1UIN - chains A and B; structure by X-ray diffraction, 2.25 A resolution.

[Chain A (and B)]
Name: Threonine Synthase
Source organism: Thermus thermophilus
Notes: EC 4.2.3.1; chain B of this document is another copy of the same molecule, construct and numbering; everything in this record applies to it too
UniProt: P83823 (P83823_THETH); residues 1-351 here = UniProt positions 1-351
Amino-acid sequence (351 residues; each row starts with the number of its first residue):
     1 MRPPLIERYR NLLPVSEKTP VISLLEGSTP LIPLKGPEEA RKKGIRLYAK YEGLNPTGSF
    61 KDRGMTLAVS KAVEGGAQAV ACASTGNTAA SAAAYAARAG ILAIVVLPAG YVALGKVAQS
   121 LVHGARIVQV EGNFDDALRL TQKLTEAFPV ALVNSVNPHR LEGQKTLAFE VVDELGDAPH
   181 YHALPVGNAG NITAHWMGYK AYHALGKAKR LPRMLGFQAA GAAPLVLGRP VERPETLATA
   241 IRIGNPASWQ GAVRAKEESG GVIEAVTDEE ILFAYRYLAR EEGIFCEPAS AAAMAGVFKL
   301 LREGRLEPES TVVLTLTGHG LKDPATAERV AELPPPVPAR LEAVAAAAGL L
Disordered / not traced: 1 (chain B: 1-3, 111, 351)
Covalently attached groups: pyridoxal phosphate (PLP) linked to Lys61
Small-molecule neighbours: pyridoxal phosphate (PLP): Ser59, Phe60, Asn87, Pro185, Val186, Gly187, Asn188, Ala189, Gly190, Asn191, Ala240, Ile241, Glu287, Ala289, Ser290, Thr317, Gly318

[How chain A and chain B interact]
Pairs across the interface - 135 pairs, chain A then chain B:
  Arg2(A) with Ser28(B), hydrogen bond (side chain-backbone); Thr29(B); Pro30(B)
  Leu24(A) with Ile32(B); Glu282(B); Gly283(B)
  Leu25(A) with Pro30(B), hydrophobic; Leu31(B); Ile32(B)
  Pro30(A) with Leu25(B), hydrophobic
  Leu31(A) with Leu25(B)
  Ile32(A) with Leu24(B); Leu25(B), hydrophobic; Arg98(B)
  Pro33(A) with Arg98(B), hydrogen bond (backbone-side chain)
  Lys35(A) with Ala97(B), hydrogen bond (side chain-backbone); Arg98(B), hydrogen bond (side chain-backbone)
  Tyr51(A) with Pro56(B)
  Leu54(A) with Leu54(B); Asn55(B)
  Asn55(A) with Leu54(B)
  Pro56(A) with Tyr51(B), hydrogen bond (backbone-side chain); Leu54(B); His319(B), hydrogen bond (backbone-side chain)
  Thr57(A) with Leu321(B)
  Ala94(A) with Gly283(B)
  Ala97(A) with Lys35(B); Ala279(B); Arg280(B); Glu281(B); Gly283(B)
  Arg98(A) with Ile32(B); Pro33(B), hydrogen bond (side chain-backbone); Lys35(B), hydrogen bond (backbone-side chain); Glu282(B), salt bridge
  Leu102(A) with Ala348(B); Gly349(B)
  Ile104(A) with Ala348(B), hydrophobic; Leu350(B), hydrophobic
  Ala109(A) with Pro336(B), hydrophobic
  Leu114(A) with Glu328(B); Ala331(B), hydrophobic
  Gly115(A) with Glu328(B)
  Ala118(A) with Glu328(B)
  Gln119(A) with Phe285(B); Leu321(B)
  Leu121(A) with Arg280(B); Ala331(B), hydrophobic; Glu332(B)
  Val122(A) with Tyr275(B), hydrophobic; Ala279(B); Arg280(B), hydrogen bond (backbone-side chain); Ala327(B)
  His123(A) with Ala279(B), hydrogen bond (side chain-backbone); Arg280(B); Gly283(B); Ile284(B); Phe285(B)
  Gly124(A) with Arg280(B)
  Arg126(A) with Ala347(B); Ala348(B), hydrogen bond (side chain-backbone); Gly349(B)
  Ile127(A) with Leu333(B), hydrophobic; Pro334(B)
  Val128(A) with Val337(B), hydrophobic
  Gln129(A) with Leu333(B); Pro334(B); Pro336(B); Val337(B), hydrogen bond (backbone-backbone)
  Val130(A) with Val337(B); Val344(B), hydrophobic
  Glu131(A) with Val337(B), hydrogen bond (backbone-backbone); Pro338(B); Ala339(B)
  Leu140(A) with Ala339(B); Leu341(B); Val344(B), hydrophobic
  Leu144(A) with Leu341(B), hydrophobic; Val344(B), hydrophobic; Leu350(B), hydrophobic
  Ala147(A) with Leu341(B), hydrophobic
  Phe148(A) with Ala345(B), hydrophobic; Leu350(B), hydrophobic
  Val150(A) with Leu350(B), hydrophobic
  Ala279(A) with Ala97(B); Val122(B); His123(B), hydrogen bond (backbone-side chain)
  Arg280(A) with Ala97(B); Leu121(B); Val122(B); His123(B); Gly124(B)
  Glu281(A) with Ala97(B)
  Glu282(A) with Leu24(B); Arg98(B), salt bridge
  Gly283(A) with Leu24(B); Ala94(B); His123(B)
  Phe285(A) with Gln119(B); Val122(B), hydrophobic; His123(B)
  His319(A) with Pro56(B), hydrogen bond (side chain-backbone)
  Leu321(A) with Gln119(B); Leu321(B), hydrophobic
  Glu328(A) with Gly115(B); Ala118(B)
  Arg329(A) with Leu114(B)
  Ala331(A) with Leu114(B)
  Pro336(A) with Ala109(B), hydrophobic; Gln129(B); Glu131(B)
  Val337(A) with Gln129(B), hydrogen bond (backbone-backbone); Val130(B); Glu131(B), hydrogen bond (backbone-backbone)
  Pro338(A) with Glu131(B)
  Ala339(A) with Glu131(B); Arg139(B); Leu140(B), hydrophobic
  Leu341(A) with Leu140(B); Lys143(B); Leu144(B)
  Val344(A) with Val130(B), hydrophobic
  Ala345(A) with Leu144(B), hydrophobic; Phe148(B), hydrophobic
  Ala347(A) with Arg126(B); Val128(B), hydrophobic
  Ala348(A) with Leu102(B); Ile104(B), hydrophobic; Arg126(B), hydrogen bond (backbone-side chain); Val128(B)
  Gly349(A) with Arg126(B)
  Leu350(A) with Ile104(B), hydrophobic; Leu144(B), hydrophobic; Val150(B), hydrophobic
  Leu351(A) with Phe148(B), hydrophobic
Interface residues without a listed pair, chain A (77 interface residues in all): Leu34, Gly58, Gly100, Val106, Val112, Val117, Gly132, Lys143, Tyr275, Ile284, Lys322, Ala327, Val330, Leu333, Pro334, Arg340
Interface residues without a listed pair, chain B (75 interface residues in all): Leu34, Thr57, Gly100, Val106, Ile127, Asp136, Lys322, Val330, Pro335, Arg340

[Summary]
77 residues of chain A and 75 residues of chain B are in contact, with 18 hydrogen bonds and 2 salt bridges.
Polar contacts include Arg98(A)-Glu282(B), Arg2(A)-Ser28(B) and Pro33(A)-Arg98(B). Pyridoxal phosphate is
covalently linked to Lys61(A).
Both chains are Threonine Synthase (Thermus thermophilus). Entry 1UIN (Crystal Structure of Threonine Synthase
from Thermus Thermophilus HB8, Trigonal Crystal Form) was determined by X-ray diffraction together with 1UIM
from the same study.
